Entry 4S2B (X-ray diffraction, 1.46 A resolution); this record covers chains A and B.

Chain A (and B):
Molecule: Transaldolase B
Organism: Escherichia coli K-12
Notes: EC 2.2.1.2; chain B of this document is another copy of the same molecule, construct and numbering; everything in this record applies to it too
UniProtKB: P0A870 (TALB_ECOLI); numbering as in UniProt (aligned over 1-317)
Amino-acid sequence (337 residues; row label = number of the first residue in the row; numbers below 1 keep their minus sign (Met-19 is residue -19)):
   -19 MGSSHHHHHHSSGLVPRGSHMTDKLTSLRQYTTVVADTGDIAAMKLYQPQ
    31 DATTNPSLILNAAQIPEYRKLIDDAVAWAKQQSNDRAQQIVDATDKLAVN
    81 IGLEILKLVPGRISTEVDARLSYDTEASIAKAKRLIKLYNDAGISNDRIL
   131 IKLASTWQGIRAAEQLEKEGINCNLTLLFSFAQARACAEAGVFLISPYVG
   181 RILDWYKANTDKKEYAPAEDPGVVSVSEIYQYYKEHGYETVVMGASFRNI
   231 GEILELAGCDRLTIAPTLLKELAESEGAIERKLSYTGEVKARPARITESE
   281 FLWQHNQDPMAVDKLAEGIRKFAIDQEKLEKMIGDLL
Not modelled in the structure: -19 to 1
Differences from the reference sequence: expression tag (-19 to 0); engineered mutation Tyr178 (Phe in P0A870)
Covalent attachments: tagatose-6-phosphate, bound form (44S) linked to Lys132
Curated features (UniProtKB/Swiss-Prot):
  - active site: Lys132 (Schiff-base intermediate with substrate)

Chain A / chain B interface:
Residue-residue contacts (31; chain A residue first):
  Ala99(A) - Trp283(B)
  Arg100(A) - Trp283(B)
  Tyr103(A) - Ser279(B)  hydrogen bond (backbone-side chain)
  Tyr103(A) - Leu282(B)  hydrophobic
  Tyr103(A) - Trp283(B)  hydrophobic
  Tyr103(A) - Asn286(B)
  Asp104(A) - Ser279(B)
  Gln138(A) - Leu282(B)
  Ser279(A) - Tyr103(B)  hydrogen bond (side chain-backbone)
  Ser279(A) - Asp104(B)
  Leu282(A) - Tyr103(B)  hydrophobic
  Leu282(A) - Gln138(B)
  Trp283(A) - Ala99(B)
  Trp283(A) - Arg100(B)
  Trp283(A) - Tyr103(B)  hydrophobic
  Trp283(A) - Ile299(B)  hydrophobic
  Trp283(A) - Ala303(B)  hydrophobic
  Asn286(A) - Tyr103(B)
  Asn286(A) - Ala296(B)
  Asn286(A) - Arg300(B)  hydrogen bond (backbone-side chain)
  Gln287(A) - Arg300(B)
  Pro289(A) - Arg300(B)
  Val292(A) - Val292(B)  hydrophobic
  Asp293(A) - Asp293(B)
  Ala296(A) - Asn286(B)
  Ala296(A) - Val292(B)  hydrophobic
  Ile299(A) - Trp283(B)  hydrophobic
  Arg300(A) - Asn286(B)  hydrogen bond (side chain-backbone)
  Arg300(A) - Gln287(B)
  Arg300(A) - Pro289(B)
  Ala303(A) - Trp283(B)  hydrophobic
Also at the interface, not in a pair above, chain A (18 interface residues in all): Glu278
Also at the interface, not in a pair above, chain B (18 interface residues in all): Glu278

In short:
The chain A/chain B interface involves 18 residues from each chain; the contacts include 4 hydrogen bonds.
Polar pairs include Tyr103(A)-Ser279(B) and Asn286(A)-Arg300(B). UniProt lists active-site residue Lys132(A)
on chain A.
Both chains are Transaldolase B (Escherichia coli K-12). Entry 4S2B (Covalent complex of E. coli transaldolase
TalB with tagatose-6-phosphate) was determined by X-ray diffraction, deposited together with 4S2C.
